PDB entry 1EP7 | X-ray diffraction, 2.10 A resolution | chain A

# Chain A
Protein: Thioredoxin CH1, H-type
Source organism: Chlamydomonas reinhardtii
UniProtKB: P80028 (TRXH_CHLRE); residue numbers follow UniProt; this construct covers 1-112
Chain sequence (112 residues; each row starts with the number of its first residue):
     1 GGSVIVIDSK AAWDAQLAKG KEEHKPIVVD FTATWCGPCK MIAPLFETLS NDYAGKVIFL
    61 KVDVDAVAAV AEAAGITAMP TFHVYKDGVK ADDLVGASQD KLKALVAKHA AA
Disulfides: C36-C39

# In short
Chain A is Thioredoxin CH1, H-type (Chlamydomonas reinhardtii); the structure, Crystal structure of wt
thioredoxin H from chlamydomonas reinhardtii, was determined by X-ray diffraction, deposited together with
1EP8.
